PDB entry 4PHZ | X-ray diffraction, 2.59 A resolution | chains K and I of the 12 polymer chains in the assembly

# Chain K
Protein: Particulate methane monooxygenase subunit C
From: Methylocystis sp. ATCC 49242
Notes: EC 1.14.18.3
Amino-acid sequence (256 residues; each row starts with the number of its first residue):
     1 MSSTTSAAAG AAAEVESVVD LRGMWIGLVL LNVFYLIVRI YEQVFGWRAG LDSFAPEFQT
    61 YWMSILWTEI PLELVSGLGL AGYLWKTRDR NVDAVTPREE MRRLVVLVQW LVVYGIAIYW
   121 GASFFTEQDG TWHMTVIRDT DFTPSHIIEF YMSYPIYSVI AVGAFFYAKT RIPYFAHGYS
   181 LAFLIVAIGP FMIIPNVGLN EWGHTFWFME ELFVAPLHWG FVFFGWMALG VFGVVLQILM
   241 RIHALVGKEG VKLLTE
Unresolved in the structure: 1-15, 198-225
Metal / ion sites: Cu ion: D129, H133, H146
Residues lining bound ligands: phosphatidylglycerol (PGT; (1S)-2-{[{[(2R)-2,3-dihydroxypropyl]oxy}(hydroxy)phosphoryl]oxy}-1-[(palmitoyloxy)methyl]ethyl stearate): G23, M24, G27, L31, S76, L80, A81, G82, Y83, L84, W85, R102, V106, Q109, W110, V113, I156, V159, I160, V162, G163, F166, Y167, T170, R171
What the authors report for this chain:
  - binding site for phosphatidylglycerol: R102, R171

# Chain I
Protein: Particulate methane monooxygenase subunit B
From: Methylocystis sp. ATCC 49242
Notes: EC 1.14.18.3
Amino-acid sequence (420 residues; each row starts with the number of its first residue):
     1 MKKLVKLAAF GAAAAVAATL GAVAPASAHG EKSQQAFLRM RTLNWYDVQW SKTTVNVNEE
    61 MVLSGKVHVF SAWPQAVANP RVSFLNAGEP GPVLVRTAQF IGEQFAPRSV SLEIGKDYAF
   121 SINLRGRRAG RWHVHAQINV EGGGPIIGPG QWIEIKGDMK DFTDPVTLLD GSTVDLEHYG
   181 ISRVYAWHLP WMAVGAAWIF FWFVRKGIIT SYIRVAEGKA DDVIGDDDRR IGAIVLALTI
   241 LATIVGYAVT NSTFPRTIPL QAGLQKPLTP IETEGTVGVG KENVTTELNG GVYKVPGREL
   301 TINVKVKNNT SQPLRLGEYT AAGLRFLNPD VFTTKPDFPD YLLADRGLSV DATPIAPGEA
   361 KEIVVKIQDA RWDIERLSDL AYDTDSQIGG LLFFFSPDGK RYASEIGGPV IPKFVAGDMP
Unresolved in the structure: 1-28, 417-420
Metal / ion sites: Cu ion: H133, H135
What the authors report for this chain:
  - binding site for Cu ion: E31

# How chain K and chain I interact
Residue-residue contacts - 28 pairs, chain K then chain I:
  W47(K) - P90(I)
  W47(K) - R128(I)
  W47(K) - W132(I)
  R48(K) - R131(I)
  L51(K) - H29(I)
  D52(K) - H29(I)  salt bridge
  D52(K) - K32(I)
  F54(K) - S33(I)
  F54(K) - R376(I)
  T135(K) - P90(I)
  I137(K) - Q137(I)
  I137(K) - P145(I)  hydrophobic
  R138(K) - S33(I)
  D139(K) - H29(I)
  D139(K) - G30(I)
  D139(K) - S33(I)
  L236(K) - Y212(I)
  L239(K) - I209(I)  hydrophobic
  L239(K) - Y212(I)
  M240(K) - Y212(I)
  H243(K) - I213(I)
  H243(K) - E217(I)  salt bridge
  V251(K) - I213(I)  hydrophobic
  V251(K) - E217(I)
  K252(K) - E217(I)
  T255(K) - T210(I)
  E256(K) - R214(I)  salt bridge
  E256(K) - D222(I)
Interface residues without a listed pair, chain K (18 interface residues in all): M134
Interface residues without a listed pair, chain I (21 interface residues in all): G91, I147, A216

# In short
18 residues of chain K and 21 residues of chain I are in contact, with 3 salt bridges. Polar contacts include
D52(K)-H29(I), H243(K)-E217(I) and E256(K)-R214(I). Bound to chain K: phosphatidylglycerol. From the paper: a
binding site for phosphatidylglycerol at R102(K) and R171(K); a binding site for Cu ion at E31(I).
Here chain K is Particulate methane monooxygenase subunit C and chain I is Particulate methane monooxygenase
subunit B, both from Methylocystis sp. ATCC 49242. Entry 4PHZ (Crystal structure of particulate methane
monooxygenase from Methylocystis sp. ATCC 49242 (Rockwell)) was determined by X-ray diffraction together with
4PI0 and 4PI2 from the same study.
